7RBF - chains T and A of the 4 polymer chains in the assembly; structure by X-ray diffraction, 1.84 A resolution.

# Chain T
Molecule: 16-nt DNA strand
Sequence (16 nucleotides; numbered 1 to 16; the number before each row is that of its first residue):
     1 CCGACGGCGC ATCAGC

# Chain A
Protein: DNA polymerase beta
From: Homo sapiens
Notes: EC 2.7.7.7, 4.2.99.-
Reference sequence: P06746 (DPOLB_HUMAN); residue numbers follow UniProt; this construct covers 1-335
Amino-acid sequence (341 residues; each row starts with the number of its first residue):
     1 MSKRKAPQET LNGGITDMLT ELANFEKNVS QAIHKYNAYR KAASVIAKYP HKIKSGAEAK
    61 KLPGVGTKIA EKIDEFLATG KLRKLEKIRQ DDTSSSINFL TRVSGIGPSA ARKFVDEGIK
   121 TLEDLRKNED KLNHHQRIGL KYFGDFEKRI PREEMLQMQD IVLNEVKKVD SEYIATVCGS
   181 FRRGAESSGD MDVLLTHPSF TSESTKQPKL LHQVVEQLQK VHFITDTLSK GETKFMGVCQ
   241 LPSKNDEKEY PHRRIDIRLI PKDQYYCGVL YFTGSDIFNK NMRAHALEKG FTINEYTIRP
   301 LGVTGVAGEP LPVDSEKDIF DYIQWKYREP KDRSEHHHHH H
Not modelled in the structure: 1-6, 205-208, 335-341
Construct notes: expression tag (336-341)
UniProt features mapped onto this chain:
  - region: Arg183 to Asp192 (DNA-binding)
  - active site: Lys72 (Nucleophile)
  - binding site (K(+)): Lys60, Leu62, Val65, Thr101, Val103, Ile106
  - binding site (Na(+)): Lys60, Leu62, Val65, Thr101, Val103, Ile106
  - binding site (dATP): Arg149, Ser180, Arg183, Gly189, Asp190
  - binding site (dCTP): Arg149, Ser180, Arg183, Gly189, Asp190
  - binding site (dGTP): Arg149, Ser180, Arg183, Gly189, Asp190, Asp192
  - binding site (dTTP): Arg149, Ser180, Arg183, Gly189, Asp190
  - binding site (Mg(2+)): Asp190, Asp192, Asp256
  - modified residue: Lys72 (N6-acetyllysine), Arg83 (Omega-N-methylarginine), Arg152 (Omega-N-methylarginine)
  - cross-link (Glycyl lysine isopeptide (Lys-Gly)): Lys41 (interchain with G-Cter in ubiquitin), Lys61 (interchain with G-Cter in ubiquitin), Lys81 (interchain with G-Cter in ubiquitin)
  - natural variant: Leu22 (L22P: Found in a gastric cancer sample; uncertain significance), Tyr39 (Y39C: Found in a gastric cancer sample; uncertain significance), Gly118 (G118V: Decreased DNA-directed DNA polymerase activity), Arg137 (R137Q: Decreased function in base-excision repair), Arg149 (R149I: Decreased DNA-directed DNA polymerase activity), Asp160 (D160N: Found in a gastric cancer sample; uncertain significance), Cys239 (C239R: Found in a gastric cancer sample; uncertain significance), Lys289 (K289M: Found in a colon cancer sample; uncertain significance), Asn294 (N294D: Found in a gastric cancer sample; uncertain significance), Glu295 (E295K: Found in a gastric cancer sample; uncertain significance)
  - mutagenesis: Phe25 (F25W: No effect on 5'-dRP lyase activity. Decreased ssDNA binding), His34 (H34G: Decreased 5'-dRP lyase activity. Decreased ssDNA binding), Lys35 (K35A: Decreased 5'-dRP lyase activity. Decreased ssDNA binding. Loss of 5'-dRP lyase activity; when associated with A-68 and A-72. Decreased ssDNA binding; when associated with A-68 and A-72 ...), Tyr39 (Y39F: No effect on 5'-dRP lyase activity; Y39Q: Abolishes DNA polymerase and 5'-dRP lyase activity), Lys41 (K41R: Abolishes ubiquitination; when associated with R-61 and R-81), Lys60 (K60A: Decreased 5'-dRP lyase activity. Decreased ssDNA binding), Lys61 (K61R: Abolishes ubiquitination; when associated with R-41 and R-81), Lys68 (K68A: No effect on 5'-dRP lyase activity. Decreased ssDNA binding. Loss of 5'-dRP lyase activity; when associated with A-35 and A-72. Decreased ssDNA binding; when associated with A-35 and A-72 ...), Glu71 (E71Q: No effect on 5'-dRP lyase activity. No effect on structure shown by circular dichroism. No effect on ssDNA binding), Lys72 (K72A: Severely reduced 5'-dRP lyase activity. Does not affect ssDNA binding. Loss of 5'-dRP lyase activity; when associated with A-35 and A-68. Decreased ssDNA binding ...), Glu75 (E75A: Slightly decreased 5'-dRP lyase activity. Decreased ssDNA binding. No effect on structure shown by circular dichroism), Lys81 (K81R: Abolishes ubiquitination; when associated with R-41 and R-61), 5 further mutagenesis entries in UniProt
Covalent attachments: 2-deoxy-3,5-di-O-phosphono-D-erythro-pentitol (QPJ) linked to Lys72
Metal / ion sites: Na+ site 1: Lys60, Leu62, Val65 (shared with 1 residue of chain D); Na+ site 2: Thr101, Val103, Ile106 (shared with 1 residue of chain P)
Small-molecule neighbours: QPJ (2-deoxy-3,5-di-O-phosphono-D-erythro-pentitol): Glu26, Lys35, Tyr39, Lys68, Lys84
From the paper describing this entry:
  - binding site for QPJ: Lys35, Lys72, Lys84
  - catalytic residues: Glu71 (proposed by the authors, not directly observed)

# How chain T and chain A interact
Residue-residue contacts - 15 pairs, chain T then chain A:
  DC5(T) - His34(A)  stacking on the base
  DG6(T) - Tyr271(A)  hydrogen bond to the base
  DC8(T) - Tyr296(A)  sugar contact
  DG9(T) - Thr233(A)  hydrogen bond to the phosphate
  DG9(T) - Lys234(A)  hydrogen bond to the base
  DC10(T) - Ser229(A)  phosphate contact
  DC10(T) - Lys230(A)  hydrogen bond to the phosphate
  DC10(T) - Gly231(A)  hydrogen bond to the phosphate
  DC10(T) - Glu232(A)  hydrogen bond to the phosphate
  DC10(T) - Thr233(A)  hydrogen bond to the phosphate
  DC10(T) - Lys234(A)  hydrogen bond to the phosphate
  DA11(T) - Ser229(A)  phosphate contact
  DA11(T) - Lys230(A)  hydrogen bond to the phosphate
  DT12(T) - Asn133(A)  phosphate contact
  DT12(T) - His134(A)  phosphate contact
Other interface residues (no listed pair), chain A (12 interface residues in all): Leu228

# Overview
The interface between chain T and chain A involves 7 residues on one side and 12 on the other, with 9 hydrogen
bonds and 1 aromatic stacking contact. Polar contacts include DG6(T)-Tyr271(A), DG9(T)-Lys234(A) and
DG9(T)-Thr233(A). From the paper: the catalytic residue Glu71(A); a binding site for QPJ at Lys35(A), Lys72(A)
and Lys84(A).
Chain T is a 16-nt DNA strand and chain A is DNA polymerase beta (Homo sapiens); the structure, Human DNA
polymerase beta crosslinked binary complex - B, was determined by X-ray diffraction together with 7RBE, 7RBG,
7RBH, 7RBI, 7RBJ, 7RBK and 4 further entries from the same study.
